Entry 4ZPE (X-ray diffraction, 1.70 A resolution); this record covers chain A.

# Chain A
Molecule: Beta-secretase 1
From: Homo sapiens
Notes: EC 3.4.23.46
Reference sequence: P56817 (BACE1_HUMAN); the construct has insertions or renumbered stretches relative to UniProt, so the offset changes along the chain: 430-448 = UniProt 43-61; 1-385 = UniProt 62-446
Sequence (405 residues; numbered 429 to 385; the number before each row is that of its first residue):
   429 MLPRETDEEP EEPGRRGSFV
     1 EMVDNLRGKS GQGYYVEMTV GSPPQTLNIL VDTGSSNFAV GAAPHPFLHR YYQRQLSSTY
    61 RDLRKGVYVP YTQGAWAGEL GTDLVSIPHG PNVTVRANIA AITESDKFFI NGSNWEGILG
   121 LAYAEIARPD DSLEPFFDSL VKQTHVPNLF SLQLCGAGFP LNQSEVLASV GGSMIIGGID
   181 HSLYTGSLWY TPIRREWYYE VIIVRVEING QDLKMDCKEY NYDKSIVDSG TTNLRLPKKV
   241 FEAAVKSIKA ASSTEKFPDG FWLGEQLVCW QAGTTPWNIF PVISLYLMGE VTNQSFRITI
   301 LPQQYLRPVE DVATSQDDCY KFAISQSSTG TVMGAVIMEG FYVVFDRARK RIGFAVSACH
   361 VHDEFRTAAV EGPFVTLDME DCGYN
Disordered / not traced: 429-444, 157-169, 311-314, 360-362
Cystine bridges: Cys155-Cys359, Cys217-Cys382, Cys269-Cys319
Construct notes: initiating methionine (429); conflict Ala75 (Lys136 in P56817), Ala77 (Glu138 in P56817)
Ligand contacts: 4QA (4-(cyclohexylamino)-1-(3-fluorophenyl)-8-[3-(propan-2-yloxy)benzyl]-1,3,8-triazaspiro[4.5]dec-3-en-2-one): Gly11, Gln12, Gly13, Leu30, Asp32, Tyr71, Thr72, Gln73, Gly74, Ala75, Lys107, Phe108, Ile110, Trp115, Ile118, Tyr198, Lys224, Ile226, Asp228, Gly230, Thr231, Thr232, Arg235, Thr329, Val332
UniProt features mapped onto this chain:
  - active site: Asp32, Asp228
  - modified residue (N6-acetyllysine): Lys65, Lys214, Lys218, Lys224, Lys238, Lys239, Lys246
  - glycosylation (N-linked (GlcNAc...) asparagine): Asn92, Asn111, Asn162, Asn293

# In short
Ligands of chain A: compound 4QA. From UniProt: active-site residues Asp32 and Asp228.
Chain A is Beta-secretase 1 (Homo sapiens); the structure, BACE1 in complex with
4-(cyclohexylamino)-1-(3-fluorophenyl)-8-(3-isopropoxybenzyl)-1,3,8-triazaspiro[4.5]dec-3-en-2-one, was
determined by X-ray diffraction, deposited together with 4ZPF and 4ZPG.
